PDB entry 8UHE | electron microscopy, 2.78 A resolution | chains K and L of the 19 polymer chains in the assembly

== Chain K ==
Name: ApcE2
Organism: Synechococcus sp. PCC 7335
Reference sequence: B4WKI6 (B4WKI6_SYNS7); residues 1-783 here = UniProt positions 1-783
Amino-acid sequence (783 residues; numbered 1 to 783; the number before each row is that of its first residue):
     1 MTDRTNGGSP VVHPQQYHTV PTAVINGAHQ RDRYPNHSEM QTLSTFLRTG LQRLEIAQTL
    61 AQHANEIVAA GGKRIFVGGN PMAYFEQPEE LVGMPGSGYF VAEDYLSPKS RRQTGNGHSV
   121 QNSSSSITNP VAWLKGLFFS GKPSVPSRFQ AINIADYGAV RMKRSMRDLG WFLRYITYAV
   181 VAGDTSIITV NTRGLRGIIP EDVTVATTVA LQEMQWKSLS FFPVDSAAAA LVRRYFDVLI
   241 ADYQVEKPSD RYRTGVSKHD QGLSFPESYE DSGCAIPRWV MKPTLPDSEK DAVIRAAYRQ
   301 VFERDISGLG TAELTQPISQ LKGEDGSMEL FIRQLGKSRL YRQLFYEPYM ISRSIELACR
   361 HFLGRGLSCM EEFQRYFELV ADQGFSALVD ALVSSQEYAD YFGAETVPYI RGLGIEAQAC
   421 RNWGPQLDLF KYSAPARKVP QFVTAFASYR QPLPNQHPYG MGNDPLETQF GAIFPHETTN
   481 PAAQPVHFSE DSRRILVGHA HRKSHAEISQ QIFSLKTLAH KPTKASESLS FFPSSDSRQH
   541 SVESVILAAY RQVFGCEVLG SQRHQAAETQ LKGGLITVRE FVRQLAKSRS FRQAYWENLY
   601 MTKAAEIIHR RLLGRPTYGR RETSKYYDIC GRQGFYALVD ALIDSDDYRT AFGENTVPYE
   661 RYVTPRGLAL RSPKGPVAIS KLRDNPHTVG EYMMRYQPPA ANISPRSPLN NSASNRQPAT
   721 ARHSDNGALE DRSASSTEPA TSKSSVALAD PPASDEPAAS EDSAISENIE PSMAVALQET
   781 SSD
Unresolved in the structure: 1-2, 72-148, 516-538, 696-783
Small-molecule neighbours:
  - phycocyanobilin (CYC), molecule 1: P14, Q261, L263, F265, Y269, L413, A417, Q418, A419, C420, W423
  - phycocyanobilin (CYC), molecule 2: Q316, S319, Q320, K322, G323
  - phycocyanobilin (CYC), molecule 3: M350, I351, S352, M370, F373, Q374, F377, V443
  - phycocyanobilin (CYC), molecule 4: Y459, E490, Y600, M601, T602, R620, T623, S624, Y627
  - phycocyanobilin (CYC), molecule 5: T468, Q469, F470, G471, I473, C556
  - phycocyanobilin (CYC), molecule 6: I495, L496, V497, G498, H501, R502
  - phycocyanobilin (CYC), molecule 7: R683, H687, T688, V689
  - mesobiliverdin IX(alpha) (M1V): Y157, R164, S165, R167, D168, L169, W171, F172, Y175, N191, T192, L195, I198, I199, P200, V203, T207
From the paper describing this entry:
  - conformationally variable residues (order/disorder transition): K516 to R538
  - binding site for mesobiliverdin IX(alpha): F172

== Chain L ==
Name: ApcB2
Organism: Synechococcus sp. PCC 7335
Reference sequence: B4WKI8 (B4WKI8_SYNS7); residue numbers follow UniProt; this construct covers 1-161
Amino-acid sequence (161 residues; each row starts with the number of its first residue):
     1 MQDAITTLIN TSDAQGKYLD DSSLDTLQEY FRSGDLRAKA AMTISANAST IVTKTVAKSL
    61 LYTDITGPGG NMYTCRRYAA CIRDMDFFLR YGTYAMLAGD ASILDERVLN GLKETYNSLG
   121 VPVGATIRAV QAMKEVVNDM LGAEAGKEVG YYFDHICSGL S
Unresolved in the structure: 1, 161
Modified residues: N71 (N-methyl asparagine; MEN)
Glycans and other covalent adducts: phycocyanobilin (CYC) linked to C81
Small-molecule neighbours:
  - phycocyanobilin (CYC), molecule 1: L60, I65, N71, R76, R77, A80, R83, D84, M85, F87, F88, Y91, R107, V108, L112, T115, Y116, L119, V121, P122, A125, T126
  - phycocyanobilin (CYC), molecule 2: L61, Y62, T63, T66, M72, Y73, T74, C75, Y78
From the paper describing this entry:
  - binding site for phycocyanobilin: F87

== How chain K and chain L interact ==
Contacting residue pairs - 84 pairs, chain K then chain L:
  H13(K) with E106(L)
  Q16(K) with N10(L), hydrogen bond
  Y17(K) with T6(L); I9(L); N10(L)
  T19(K) with D3(L), hydrogen bond; T6(L)
  P21(K) with D3(L); Y30(L)
  T22(K) with Q2(L); D3(L); T6(L)
  I25(K) with Y94(L); L97(L), hydrophobic; A98(L)
  A28(K) with Y94(L), hydrogen bond (backbone-side chain)
  H29(K) with Y91(L), hydrogen bond; Y94(L); R107(L)
  D32(K) with R90(L), salt bridge
  R33(K) with R90(L); Y94(L), hydrogen bond (backbone-side chain)
  Y34(K) with I44(L), hydrophobic; S45(L); A48(L); L89(L); R90(L), hydrogen bond (side chain-backbone); T93(L)
  P35(K) with Y94(L); L97(L), hydrophobic
  M40(K) with A38(L), hydrophobic; M42(L), hydrophobic; L97(L), hydrophobic
  L43(K) with L97(L), hydrophobic
  F46(K) with I5(L), hydrophobic; F31(L), hydrophobic
  L47(K) with Y30(L), hydrophobic; F31(L), hydrophobic; G34(L)
  G50(K) with F31(L); R32(L), hydrogen bond (backbone-side chain)
  L51(K) with R32(L)
  L54(K) with L24(L); L27(L), hydrophobic; Q28(L); F31(L), hydrophobic
  Q58(K) with L24(L)
  A61(K) with Y18(L), hydrophobic
  A64(K) with Y18(L)
  G170(K) with Y18(L)
  L173(K) with Y18(L)
  R174(K) with D13(L), salt bridge; G16(L); K17(L); Y18(L)
  Y175(K) with D13(L), hydrogen bond
  Y178(K) with I9(L); S12(L), hydrogen bond; D13(L); K17(L), hydrogen bond (side chain-backbone); L19(L), hydrophobic
  V181(K) with I5(L), hydrophobic; L19(L), hydrophobic; L27(L), hydrophobic; F31(L)
  A182(K) with I5(L), hydrophobic; I9(L), hydrophobic
  R304(K) with R83(L)
  K431(K) with N110(L)
  Y432(K) with R107(L); V108(L), hydrogen bond (side chain-backbone); N110(L), hydrogen bond (side chain-backbone); G111(L); L112(L), hydrogen bond (side chain-backbone)
  S433(K) with G111(L); T115(L)
  A436(K) with T115(L); S118(L)
  T478(K) with K113(L); E114(L); N117(L), hydrogen bond
  T479(K) with N117(L), hydrogen bond (side chain-backbone); S118(L)
  N480(K) with S118(L)
Other interface residues (no listed pair), chain K (42 interface residues in all): Q15, T177, L309, H476
Other interface residues (no listed pair), chain L (48 interface residues in all): A41, D86, F87, I103, L109

== Summary ==
Chain K and chain L form an interface of 42 and 48 residues respectively, with 15 hydrogen bonds and 2 salt
bridges. Polar pairs include D32(K)-R90(L), R174(K)-D13(L) and Q16(K)-N10(L). The paper reports a binding site
for mesobiliverdin IX(alpha) at F172(K); a binding site for phycocyanobilin at F87(L).
Here chain K is ApcE2 and chain L is ApcB2, both from Synechococcus sp. PCC 7335. Entry 8UHE (Structure of the
far-red light-absorbing allophycocyanin core expressed during FaRLiP) was determined by electron microscopy
(same publication as 8UHI).
